7SHU - chains F and B of the 3 polymer chains in the assembly; structure by X-ray diffraction, 2.75 A resolution.

== Chain F ==
Name: omalizumab variant C02 VL
Organism: Homo sapiens
Amino-acid sequence (134 residues; numbered -1 to 132; the number before each row is that of its first residue; numbers below 1 keep their minus sign (Gly-1 is residue -1)):
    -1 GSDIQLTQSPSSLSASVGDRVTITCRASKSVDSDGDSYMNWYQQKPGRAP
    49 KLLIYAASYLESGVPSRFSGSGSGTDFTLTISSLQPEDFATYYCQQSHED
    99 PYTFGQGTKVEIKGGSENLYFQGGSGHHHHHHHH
Not modelled in the structure: 111-132
Disulfides: Cys23-Cys92

== Chain B ==
Name: Immunoglobulin heavy constant epsilon
Organism: Homo sapiens
UniProtKB: P01854 (IGHE_HUMAN); residues 328-545 here correspond to UniProt positions 209-426 (UniProt number = residue number - 119)
Amino-acid sequence (220 residues; each row starts with the number of its first residue):
   326 GSCADSNPRGVSAYLSRPSPFDLFIRKSPTITCLVVDLAPSKGTVNLTWS
   376 RASGKPVNHSTRKEEKQRNGTLTVTSTLPVGTRDWIEGETYQCRVTHPHL
   426 PRALMRSTTKTSGPRAAPEVYAFATPEWPGSRDKRTLACLIQNFMPEDIS
   476 VQWLHNEVQLPDARHSTTQPRKTKGSGFFVFSRLEVTRAEWEQKDEFICR
   526 AVHEAASPSQTVQRAVSVNP
Not modelled in the structure: 326-335, 362-365, 424-425, 545
Differences from the reference sequence: expression tag (326-327)
Disulfides: Cys358-Cys418, Cys464-Cys524

== Interface between chain F and chain B ==
Pairs across the interface (10; chain F residue first):
  Asp32(F) with Arg419(B); Thr421(B)
  Gly33(F) with Arg427(B); Ala428(B), hydrogen bond (backbone-backbone)
  Asp34(F) with Arg419(B)
  Tyr36(F) with Arg419(B), hydrogen bond
  Tyr53(F) with Gln417(B), hydrogen bond; Met430(B)
  Tyr57(F) with Ala428(B); Met430(B), hydrophobic
Other interface residues (no listed pair), chain B (7 interface residues in all): Pro426

== In short ==
6 residues of chain F face 7 of chain B across their interface, with 3 hydrogen bonds. Polar pairs include
Tyr36(F)-Arg419(B), Tyr53(F)-Gln417(B) and Gly33(F)-Ala428(B).
Chain F is omalizumab variant C02 VL and chain B is Immunoglobulin heavy constant epsilon, both from Homo
sapiens; the structure, IgE-Fc in complex with omalizumab variant C02, was determined by X-ray diffraction,
deposited together with 7SHZ, 7SHT and 7SHY.
